Entry 3Q0X (X-ray diffraction, 3.02 A resolution); this record covers chains A and B.

[Chain A (and B)]
Name: Centriole protein
Organism: Chlamydomonas reinhardtii
Notes: chain B of this document is another copy of the same molecule, construct and numbering; everything in this record applies to it too
Reference sequence: A9CQL4 (A9CQL4_CHLRE); residues 1-226 here = UniProt positions 1-226
Sequence (228 residues; row label = number of the first residue in the row; numbers below 1 keep their minus sign (Gly-1 is residue -1)):
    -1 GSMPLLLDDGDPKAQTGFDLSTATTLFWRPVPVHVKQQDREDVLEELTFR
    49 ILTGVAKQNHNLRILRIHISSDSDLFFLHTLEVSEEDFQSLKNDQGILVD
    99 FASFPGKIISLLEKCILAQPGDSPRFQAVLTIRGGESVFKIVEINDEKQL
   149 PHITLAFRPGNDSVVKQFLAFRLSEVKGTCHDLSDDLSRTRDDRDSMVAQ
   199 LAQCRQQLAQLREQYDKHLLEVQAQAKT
Not modelled in the structure: -1 to 15, 222-226 (chain B: -1 to 14, 217-226)
Differences from the reference sequence: expression tag (-1 to 0); engineered mutation Glu145 (Phe in A9CQL4)

[Interface between chain A and chain B]
Pairs across the interface (77):
  Leu73(A) - Ala168(B)
  Leu73(A) - Leu171(B)  hydrophobic
  Leu73(A) - Ser172(B)
  Phe74(A) - Lys164(B)
  Phe74(A) - Gln165(B)
  Phe74(A) - Ala168(B)  hydrophobic
  Asp160(A) - Ser161(B)
  Asp160(A) - Lys164(B)  salt bridge
  Ser161(A) - Asp160(B)
  Val163(A) - Lys164(B)
  Lys164(A) - Phe74(B)
  Lys164(A) - Asp160(B)  salt bridge
  Lys164(A) - Val163(B)
  Lys164(A) - Leu167(B)
  Gln165(A) - Phe74(B)
  Leu167(A) - Lys164(B)
  Leu167(A) - Leu167(B)  hydrophobic
  Leu167(A) - Leu171(B)  hydrophobic
  Ala168(A) - Leu73(B)
  Ala168(A) - Phe74(B)  hydrophobic
  Ala168(A) - Leu167(B)  hydrophobic
  Arg170(A) - Leu171(B)
  Leu171(A) - Leu73(B)  hydrophobic
  Leu171(A) - Leu167(B)  hydrophobic
  Leu171(A) - Arg170(B)
  Leu171(A) - Leu171(B)
  Ser172(A) - Leu73(B)
  Val174(A) - Lys175(B)
  Val174(A) - Cys178(B)
  Lys175(A) - Asp70(B)  salt bridge
  Lys175(A) - Val174(B)
  Cys178(A) - Val174(B)
  Cys178(A) - Cys178(B)  disulfide
  Cys178(A) - Leu181(B)
  Leu181(A) - Cys178(B)
  Leu181(A) - Ser182(B)
  Ser182(A) - Leu181(B)
  Asp184(A) - Leu185(B)
  Leu185(A) - Leu181(B)
  Leu185(A) - Asp184(B)
  Leu185(A) - Leu185(B)
  Leu185(A) - Thr188(B)
  Thr188(A) - Leu185(B)
  Thr188(A) - Thr188(B)
  Thr188(A) - Arg189(B)
  Arg189(A) - Asp184(B)  salt bridge
  Arg189(A) - Thr188(B)
  Asp191(A) - Arg192(B)
  Arg192(A) - Thr188(B)
  Arg192(A) - Asp191(B)
  Met195(A) - Met195(B)  hydrophobic
  Met195(A) - Val196(B)  hydrophobic
  Val196(A) - Met195(B)  hydrophobic
  Gln198(A) - Leu199(B)
  Gln198(A) - Arg203(B)  hydrogen bond
  Leu199(A) - Gln198(B)
  Leu199(A) - Leu199(B)
  Gln201(A) - Arg203(B)
  Cys202(A) - Leu199(B)  hydrophobic
  Cys202(A) - Cys202(B)  disulfide
  Cys202(A) - Arg203(B)
  Arg203(A) - Gln198(B)  hydrogen bond
  Arg203(A) - Cys202(B)
  Leu206(A) - Gln205(B)
  Leu206(A) - Leu206(B)  hydrophobic
  Leu206(A) - Leu209(B)  hydrophobic
  Leu209(A) - Leu206(B)  hydrophobic
  Leu209(A) - Leu209(B)  hydrophobic
  Leu209(A) - Arg210(B)
  Leu209(A) - Tyr213(B)  hydrophobic
  Arg210(A) - Leu209(B)
  Gln212(A) - Tyr213(B)  hydrogen bond (backbone-side chain)
  Tyr213(A) - Gln212(B)
  Tyr213(A) - Tyr213(B)  hydrophobic
  Tyr213(A) - Lys215(B)
  His216(A) - Tyr213(B)
  Leu217(A) - Lys215(B)
Also at the interface, not in a pair above, chain A (39 interface residues in all): Thr177, Gln205
Also at the interface, not in a pair above, chain B (38 interface residues in all): Thr177
Cross-chain cystine bridges: Cys178(A)-Cys178(B), Cys202(A)-Cys202(B)

[Overview]
39 residues of chain A face 38 of chain B across their interface, with 2 disulfide bonds, 3 hydrogen bonds and
4 salt bridges. Polar contacts include Asp160(A)-Lys164(B), Lys175(A)-Asp70(B) and Arg189(A)-Asp184(B).
Both chains are Centriole protein (Chlamydomonas reinhardtii). Entry 3Q0X (N-terminal coiled-coil dimer domain
of C. reinhardtii SAS-6 homolog Bld12p) was determined by X-ray diffraction, deposited together with 3PYI and
3Q0Y.
